9JQN - chains A and M of the 12 polymer chains in the assembly; structure by electron microscopy, 3.03 A resolution.

[Chain A]
Name: V(D)J recombination-activating protein 1
Organism: Mus musculus
Notes: EC 3.1.-.-, 2.3.2.27
Reference sequence: P15919 (RAG1_MOUSE); residues 1-1040 here = UniProt positions 1-1040
Sequence (1040 residues; each row starts with the number of its first residue):
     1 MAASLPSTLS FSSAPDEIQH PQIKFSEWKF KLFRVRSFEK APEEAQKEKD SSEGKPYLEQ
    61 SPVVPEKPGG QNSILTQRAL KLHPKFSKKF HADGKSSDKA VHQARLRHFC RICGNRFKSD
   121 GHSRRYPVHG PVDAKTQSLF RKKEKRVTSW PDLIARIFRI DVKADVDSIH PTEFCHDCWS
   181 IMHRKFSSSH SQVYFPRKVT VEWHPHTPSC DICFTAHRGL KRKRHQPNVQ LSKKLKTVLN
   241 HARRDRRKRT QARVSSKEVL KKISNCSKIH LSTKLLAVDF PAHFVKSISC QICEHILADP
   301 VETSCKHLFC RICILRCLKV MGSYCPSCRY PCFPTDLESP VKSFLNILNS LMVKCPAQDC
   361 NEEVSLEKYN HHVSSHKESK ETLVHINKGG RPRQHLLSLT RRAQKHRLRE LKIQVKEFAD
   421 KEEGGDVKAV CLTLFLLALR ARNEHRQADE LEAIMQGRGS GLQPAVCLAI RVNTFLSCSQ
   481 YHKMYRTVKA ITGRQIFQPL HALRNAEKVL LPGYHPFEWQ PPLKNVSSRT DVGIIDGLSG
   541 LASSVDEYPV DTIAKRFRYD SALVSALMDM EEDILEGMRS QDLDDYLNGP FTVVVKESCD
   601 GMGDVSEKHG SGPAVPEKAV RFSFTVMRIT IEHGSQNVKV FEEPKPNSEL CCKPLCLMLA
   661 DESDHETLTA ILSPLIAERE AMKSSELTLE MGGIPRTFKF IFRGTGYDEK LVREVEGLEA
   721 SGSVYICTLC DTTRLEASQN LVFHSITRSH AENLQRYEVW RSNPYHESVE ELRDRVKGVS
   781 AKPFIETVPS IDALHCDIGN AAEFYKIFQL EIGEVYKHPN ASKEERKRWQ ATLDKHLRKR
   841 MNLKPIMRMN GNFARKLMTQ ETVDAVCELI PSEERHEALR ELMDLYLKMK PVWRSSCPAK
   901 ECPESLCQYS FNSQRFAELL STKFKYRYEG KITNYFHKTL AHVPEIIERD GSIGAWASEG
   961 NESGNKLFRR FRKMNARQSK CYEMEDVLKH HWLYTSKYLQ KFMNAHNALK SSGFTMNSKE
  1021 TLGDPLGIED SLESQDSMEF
Disordered / not traced: 1-460, 1009-1040
Curated features (UniProtKB/Swiss-Prot):
  - zinc finger: Cys290 to Arg329 (RING-type), Leu351 to Lys380 (RAG1-type)
  - DNA-binding region: Gly389 to Gln456 (NBD)
  - binding site (Zn(2+)): Cys266, His270, Cys290, Cys293, His295, Cys305, His307, Cys310, Cys313, Cys325, Cys328, Cys355, Cys360, His372, His376
  - binding site (a divalent metal cation): Asp600, Asp708, Glu962
  - site: Trp893 (Essential for DNA hairpin formation, participates in base-stacking interactions near the cleavage site)
  - cross-link: Lys233 (Glycyl lysine isopeptide (Lys-Gly) (interchain with G-Cter in ubiquitin))
  - mutagenesis: Lys233 (K233M: Abolishes autoubiquitination), His307 (H307A: Displays lower E3 ligase activity and affects the joining step of V(D)J recombination), Cys325 (C325G: Loss of E3 ligase activity and affects the joining step of V(D)J recombination), Arg391 (R391A: Defects in converting nicked products to hairpins; R391L: Impairs DNA-binding and hairpin formation while maintaining some nicking activity), Arg393 (R393A: Impairs DNA-binding and hairpin formation while maintaining some nicking activity), Arg401 (R401A: Allows robust hairpin activity), Arg402 (R402A: Defects in converting nicked products to hairpins), Lys405 (K405A: Reduced hairpin activity), His406 (H406A: Allows robust hairpin activity), Arg407 (R407A: Impairs DNA-binding and reduces hairpin formation without affecting nicking activity), Asn443 (N443A: Impairs DNA-binding; when associated with A-445), His445 (H445A: Impairs DNA-binding; when associated with A-443), 23 further mutagenesis entries in UniProt
Metal / ion sites: Ca2+: Asp600 (shared with 1 residue of chain F); Zn2+: Cys727, Cys730, His937, His942

[Chain M]
Molecule: 15-nt DNA strand
Sequence (15 nucleotides; each row starts with the number of its first residue):
    17 CACAGTGATG CAAAT

[Interface between chain A and chain M]
Pairs across the interface - 22 pairs, chain A then chain M:
  Ser477(A) - DT22(M)  hydrogen bond to the phosphate
  Ser477(A) - DG23(M)  phosphate contact
  Cys478(A) - DG23(M)  hydrogen bond to the phosphate
  Ser479(A) - DG23(M)  hydrogen bond to the phosphate
  Gln480(A) - DG21(M)  hydrogen bond to the phosphate
  Gln480(A) - DT22(M)  hydrogen bond to the phosphate
  Lys483(A) - DG21(M)  salt bridge to the phosphate
  Arg504(A) - DA24(M)  salt bridge to the phosphate
  Arg504(A) - DT25(M)  base contact
  Met974(A) - DT22(M)  phosphate contact
  Met974(A) - DG23(M)  phosphate contact
  Asn975(A) - DT22(M)  phosphate contact
  Asn975(A) - DG23(M)  phosphate contact
  Ala976(A) - DT22(M)  sugar contact
  Arg977(A) - DT22(M)  base contact
  Arg977(A) - DG23(M)  base contact
  Arg977(A) - DA24(M)  sugar contact
  Gln978(A) - DG21(M)  base contact
  Gln978(A) - DT22(M)  base contact
  Asp986(A) - DG23(M)  phosphate contact
  Asp986(A) - DA24(M)  sugar contact
  Lys989(A) - DA24(M)  salt bridge to the phosphate
Also at the interface, not in a pair above, chain A (14 interface residues in all): Glu507

[In short]
The interface between chain A and chain M involves 14 residues on one side and 5 on the other; the contacts
include 5 hydrogen bonds and 3 salt bridges. Among the polar pairs are Ser477(A)-DT22(M), Cys478(A)-DG23(M)
and Ser479(A)-DG23(M).
Chain A is V(D)J recombination-activating protein 1 (Mus musculus) and chain M is a 15-nt DNA strand; the
structure, CryoEM structure of mouse RAG SEC-2DNA, was determined by electron microscopy together with 9JPU,
9JPX, 9JTS and 9JTU from the same study.
